PDB entry 8GTC | electron microscopy, 4.50 A resolution (low resolution: residue-level contacts below are approximate; hydrogen-bond / salt-bridge calls are withheld) | chains N and O of the 27 polymer chains in the assembly

[Chain N (and O)]
Name: Megatron protein
From: Dinoroseobacter phage vB_DshS-R4C
Notes: chain O of this document is another copy of the same molecule, construct and numbering; everything in this record applies to it too
UniProt: A0A4Y6E933 (A0A4Y6E933_9CAUD); residues 1-1447 here = UniProt positions 1-1447
Amino-acid sequence (1447 residues; numbered 1 to 1447; the number before each row is that of its first residue):
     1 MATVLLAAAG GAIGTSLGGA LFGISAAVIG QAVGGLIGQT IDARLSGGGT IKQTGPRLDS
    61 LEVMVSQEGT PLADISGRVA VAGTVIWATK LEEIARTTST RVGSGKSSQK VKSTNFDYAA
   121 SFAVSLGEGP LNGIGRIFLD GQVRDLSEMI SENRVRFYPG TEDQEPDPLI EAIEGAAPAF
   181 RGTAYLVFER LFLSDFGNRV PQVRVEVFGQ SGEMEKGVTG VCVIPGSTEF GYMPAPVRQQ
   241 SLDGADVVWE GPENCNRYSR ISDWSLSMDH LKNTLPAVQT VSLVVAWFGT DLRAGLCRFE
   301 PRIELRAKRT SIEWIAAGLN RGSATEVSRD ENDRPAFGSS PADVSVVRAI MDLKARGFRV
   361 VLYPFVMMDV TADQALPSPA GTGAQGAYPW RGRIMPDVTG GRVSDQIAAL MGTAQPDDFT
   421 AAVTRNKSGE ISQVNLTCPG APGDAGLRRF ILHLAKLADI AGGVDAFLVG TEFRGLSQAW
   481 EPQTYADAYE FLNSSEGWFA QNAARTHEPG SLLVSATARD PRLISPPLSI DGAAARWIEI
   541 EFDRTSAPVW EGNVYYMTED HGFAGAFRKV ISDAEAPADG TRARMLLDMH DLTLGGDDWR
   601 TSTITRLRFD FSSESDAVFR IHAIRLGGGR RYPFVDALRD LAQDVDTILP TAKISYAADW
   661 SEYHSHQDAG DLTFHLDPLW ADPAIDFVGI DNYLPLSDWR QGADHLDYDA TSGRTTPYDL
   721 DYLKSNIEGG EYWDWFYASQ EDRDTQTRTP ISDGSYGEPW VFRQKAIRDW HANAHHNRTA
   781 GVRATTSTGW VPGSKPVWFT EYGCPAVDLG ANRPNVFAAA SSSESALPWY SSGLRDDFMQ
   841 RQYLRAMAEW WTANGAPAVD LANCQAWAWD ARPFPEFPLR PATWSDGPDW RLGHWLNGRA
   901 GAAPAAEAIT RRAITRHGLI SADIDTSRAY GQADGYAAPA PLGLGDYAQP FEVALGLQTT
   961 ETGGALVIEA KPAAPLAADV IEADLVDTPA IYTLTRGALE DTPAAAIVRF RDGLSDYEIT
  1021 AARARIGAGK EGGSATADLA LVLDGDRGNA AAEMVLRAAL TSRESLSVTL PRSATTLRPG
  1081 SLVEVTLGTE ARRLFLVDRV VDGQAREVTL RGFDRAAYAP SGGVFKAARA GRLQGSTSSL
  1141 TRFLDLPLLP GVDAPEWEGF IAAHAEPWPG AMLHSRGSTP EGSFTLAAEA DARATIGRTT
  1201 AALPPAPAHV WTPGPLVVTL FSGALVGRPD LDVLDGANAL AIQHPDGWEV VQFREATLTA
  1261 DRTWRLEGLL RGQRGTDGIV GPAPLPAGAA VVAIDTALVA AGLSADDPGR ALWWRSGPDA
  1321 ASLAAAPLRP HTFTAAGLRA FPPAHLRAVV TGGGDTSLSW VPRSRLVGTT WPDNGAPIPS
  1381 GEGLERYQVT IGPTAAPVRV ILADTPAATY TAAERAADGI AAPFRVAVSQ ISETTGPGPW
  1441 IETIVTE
Disordered / not traced: 1, 26-42, 1439-1447

[How chain N and chain O interact]
Residue-residue contacts - 8 pairs, chain N then chain O:
  A9(N) - G19(O)
  A9(N) - G23(O)
  G10(N) - G23(O)
  G10(N) - I24(O)
  K106(N) - A1187(O)
  K106(N) - G1302(O)
  S107(N) - A1187(O)
  Q109(N) - E1189(O)
Other interface residues (no listed pair), chain N (7 interface residues in all): L5, G1151
Other interface residues (no listed pair), chain O (8 interface residues in all): S104, L1186

[Overview]
7 residues of chain N and 8 residues of chain O are in contact.
Chain N and chain O are both Megatron protein (Dinoroseobacter phage vB_DshS-R4C); the structure, Cryo-EM
model of the marine siphophage vB_DshS-R4C baseplate-tail complex, was determined by electron microscopy (same
publication as 8GTB, 8GTD and 8GTF).
